6N1B - chain A; structure by X-ray diffraction, 1.30 A resolution.

Chain A:
Molecule: Carbohydrate-binding protein
Organism: Flavonifractor plautii
UniProtKB: A0A1C7FP65 (A0A1C7FP65_9FIRM); residues 2-483 here correspond to UniProt positions 28-509 (UniProt number = residue number + 26)
Amino-acid sequence (503 residues; row label = number of the first residue in the row; numbers below 1 keep their minus sign (Met-19 is residue -19)):
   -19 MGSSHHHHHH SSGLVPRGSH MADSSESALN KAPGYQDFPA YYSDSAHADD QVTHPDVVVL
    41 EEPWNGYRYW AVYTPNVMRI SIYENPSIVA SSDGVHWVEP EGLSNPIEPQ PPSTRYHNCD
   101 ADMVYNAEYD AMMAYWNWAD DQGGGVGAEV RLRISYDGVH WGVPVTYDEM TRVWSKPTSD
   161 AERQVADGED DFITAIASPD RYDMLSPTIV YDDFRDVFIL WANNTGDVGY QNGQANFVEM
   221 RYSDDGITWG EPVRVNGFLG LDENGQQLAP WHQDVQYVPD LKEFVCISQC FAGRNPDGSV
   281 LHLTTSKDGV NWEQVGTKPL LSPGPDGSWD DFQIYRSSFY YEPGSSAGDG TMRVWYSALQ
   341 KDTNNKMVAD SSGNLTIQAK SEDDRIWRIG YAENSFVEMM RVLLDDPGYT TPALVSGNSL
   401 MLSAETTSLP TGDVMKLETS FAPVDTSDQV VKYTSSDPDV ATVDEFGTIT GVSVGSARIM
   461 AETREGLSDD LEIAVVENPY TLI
Not modelled in the structure: -19 to 6, 392-483
Construct notes: expression tag (-19 to 1)
Metal / ion sites: Ca2+ site 1: Asp36, Asp102, Asp254; Ca2+ site 2 near Asp100 (its only coordinating residue here); Ca2+ site 3: Asp193, Asp196; Ca2+ site 4: Asp196, Asp224

Summary:
The Ca2+ site 1 is built by Asp36, Asp102 and Asp254. The Ca2+ site 3 is built by Asp193 and Asp196.
Chain A is Carbohydrate-binding protein (Flavonifractor plautii); the structure, Crystal structure of an
N-acetylgalactosamine deacetylase from F. plautii in complex with blood group B trisaccharide, was determined
by X-ray diffraction (same publication as 6N1A).
